PDB entry 2BWE | X-ray diffraction, 3.10 A resolution | chains D and E of the 10 polymer chains in the assembly

Chain D (and E):
Protein: DSK2
From: Saccharomyces cerevisiae
Notes: fragment: uba domain, residues 324-327; chain E of this document is another copy of the same molecule, construct and numbering; everything in this record applies to it too
Reference sequence: P48510 (DSK2_YEAST); numbering as in UniProt (aligned over 328-373)
Chain sequence (50 residues; each row starts with the number of its first residue):
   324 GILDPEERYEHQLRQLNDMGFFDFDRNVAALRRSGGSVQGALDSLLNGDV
Disordered / not traced: 324, 372-373 (chain E: 324-325, 372-373)

How chain D and chain E interact:
Residue-residue contacts (21; chain D residue first):
  Arg331(D) with Glu333(E), salt bridge
  Gln335(D) with Arg337(E)
  Arg355(D) with Glu329(E); Glu330(E), salt bridge
  Arg356(D) with Phe347(E)
  Ser357(D) with Leu336(E); Arg337(E); Asn340(E)
  Gly358(D) with Glu333(E); Arg337(E)
  Gly359(D) with Arg337(E), hydrogen bond (backbone-side chain)
  Ser360(D) with Arg337(E); Asn340(E); Asp341(E), hydrogen bond
  Val361(D) with Arg337(E)
  Gln362(D) with Asn340(E); Asp341(E), hydrogen bond (side chain-backbone); Phe345(E)
  Gly363(D) with Asn340(E); Phe345(E)
  Asp366(D) with Phe345(E)
Also at the interface, not in a pair above, chain D (13 interface residues in all): Tyr332
Also at the interface, not in a pair above, chain E (12 interface residues in all): Asp327, Met342, Gly343

Summary:
13 residues of chain D and 12 residues of chain E are in contact; the contacts include 3 hydrogen bonds and 2
salt bridges. Polar contacts include Arg331(D)-Glu333(E), Arg355(D)-Glu330(E) and Gly359(D)-Arg337(E).
Chain D and chain E are both DSK2 (Saccharomyces cerevisiae); the structure, The crystal structure of the
complex between the UBA and UBL domains of Dsk2, was determined by X-ray diffraction (same publication as 2BWB
and 2BWF).
